PDB entry 7WAJ | X-ray diffraction, 2.25 A resolution | chain A

== Chain A ==
Molecule: Glutamyl-tRNA synthetase
From: Plasmodium falciparum 3D7
Notes: EC 6.1.1.17
UniProt: Q8IDK7 (Q8IDK7_PLAF7); numbering as in UniProt (aligned over 305-823)
Sequence (523 residues; row label = number of the first residue in the row):
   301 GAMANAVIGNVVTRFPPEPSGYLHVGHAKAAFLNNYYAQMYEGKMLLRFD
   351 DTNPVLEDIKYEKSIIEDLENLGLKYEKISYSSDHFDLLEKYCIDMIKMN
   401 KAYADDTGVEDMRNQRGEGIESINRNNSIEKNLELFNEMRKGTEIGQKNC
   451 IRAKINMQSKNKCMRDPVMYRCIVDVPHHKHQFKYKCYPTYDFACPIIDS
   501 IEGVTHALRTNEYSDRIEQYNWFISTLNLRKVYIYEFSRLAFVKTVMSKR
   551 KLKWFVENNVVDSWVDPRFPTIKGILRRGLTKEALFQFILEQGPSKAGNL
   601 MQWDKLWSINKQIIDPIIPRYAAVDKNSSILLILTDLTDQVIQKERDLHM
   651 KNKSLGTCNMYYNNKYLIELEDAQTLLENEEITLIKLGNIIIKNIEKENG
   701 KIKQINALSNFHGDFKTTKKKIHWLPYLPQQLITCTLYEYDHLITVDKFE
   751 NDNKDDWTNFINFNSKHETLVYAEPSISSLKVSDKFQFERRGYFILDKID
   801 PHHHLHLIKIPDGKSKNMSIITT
Disordered / not traced: 301, 356-359, 479-482, 593-598, 749-754, 814-823
Covalently attached groups: beta-mercaptoethanol (BME) linked to C495
Sequence notes: expression tag (301-304)
Bound ions: Co2+ site 1: E444, Q447; Co2+ site 2 near D639 (its only coordinating residue here); Co2+ site 3 near H767 (its only coordinating residue here); Co2+ site 4: D800, H806
Residues lining bound ligands: ATP (adenosine-5'-triphosphate): F315, P316, P317, E318, H324, G326, H327, K329, A330, T510, F537, S538, R539, L540

== Overview ==
Chain A binds ATP. E444 and Q447 coordinate Co2+ site 1. The Co2+ site 4 is built by D800 and H806.
Chain A is Glutamyl-tRNA synthetase (Plasmodium falciparum 3D7); the structure, Glutamyl-tRNA synthetase from
Plasmodium falciparum (PfERS) complexed with ATP and Co, was determined by X-ray diffraction (same publication
as 7WAI, 7WAK, 7WAL and 7WAO).
